9LUC - chains C and D of the 7 polymer chains in the assembly; structure by electron microscopy, 3.50 A resolution.

Chain C (and D):
Molecule: Flagellar motor protein MotA
Organism: Paenibacillus sp. TCA20
Notes: chain D of this document is another copy of the same molecule, construct and numbering; everything in this record applies to it too
UniProt: A0A069DFV9 (A0A069DFV9_9BACL); residues 1-246 here = UniProt positions 1-246
Amino-acid sequence (246 residues; row label = number of the first residue in the row):
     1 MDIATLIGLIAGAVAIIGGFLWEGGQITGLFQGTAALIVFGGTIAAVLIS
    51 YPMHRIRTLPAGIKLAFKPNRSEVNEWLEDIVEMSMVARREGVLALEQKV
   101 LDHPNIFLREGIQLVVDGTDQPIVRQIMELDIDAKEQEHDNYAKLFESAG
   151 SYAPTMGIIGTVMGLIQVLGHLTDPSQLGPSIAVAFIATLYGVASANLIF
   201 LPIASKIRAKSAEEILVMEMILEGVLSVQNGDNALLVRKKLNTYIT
Unresolved in the structure: 1-26 (chain D: fully traced)

How chain C and chain D interact:
Residue-residue contacts (63):
  Thr-34(C) / Gly-19(D)
  Thr-34(C) / Trp-22(D)
  Thr-34(C) / Glu-23(D)  hydrogen bond
  Leu-37(C) / Ala-15(D)
  Leu-37(C) / Gly-18(D)
  Leu-37(C) / Gly-19(D)
  Ile-38(C) / Ala-15(D)
  Ile-38(C) / Gly-19(D)
  Gly-41(C) / Ala-15(D)
  Gly-42(C) / Ala-15(D)
  Ala-45(C) / Gly-8(D)
  Ala-45(C) / Ala-11(D)
  Ala-45(C) / Gly-12(D)
  Ala-46(C) / Asn-197(D)
  Leu-48(C) / Ala-4(D)
  Leu-48(C) / Ile-7(D)  hydrophobic
  Leu-48(C) / Gly-8(D)
  Leu-48(C) / Lys-206(D)
  Ile-49(C) / Thr-5(D)
  Ile-49(C) / Gly-8(D)
  Ile-49(C) / Leu-9(D)  hydrophobic
  Ile-49(C) / Pro-202(D)  hydrophobic
  Ile-49(C) / Lys-206(D)  hydrogen bond (backbone-side chain)
  Ser-50(C) / Pro-202(D)
  Ser-50(C) / Ser-205(D)  hydrogen bond (backbone-side chain)
  Ser-50(C) / Lys-206(D)
  Tyr-51(C) / Ala-4(D)
  Tyr-51(C) / Ser-205(D)
  Tyr-51(C) / Lys-206(D)  hydrogen bond (backbone-side chain)
  Pro-52(C) / Lys-206(D)
  Met-53(C) / Ala-4(D)
  Met-53(C) / Ile-7(D)  hydrophobic
  His-54(C) / Asn-70(D)
  His-54(C) / Glu-213(D)  salt bridge
  Arg-55(C) / Ala-209(D)
  Glu-110(C) / Lys-239(D)
  Gln-126(C) / Lys-240(D)  hydrogen bond
  Ile-127(C) / Leu-236(D)  hydrophobic
  Leu-130(C) / Thr-243(D)
  Leu-130(C) / Tyr-244(D)
  Ala-134(C) / Thr-243(D)
  Tyr-152(C) / Asn-197(D)
  Tyr-152(C) / Leu-201(D)
  Tyr-152(C) / Pro-202(D)
  Thr-155(C) / Val-193(D)
  Thr-155(C) / Asn-197(D)
  Met-156(C) / Leu-198(D)  hydrophobic
  Ile-159(C) / Ile-16(D)  hydrophobic
  Ile-159(C) / Leu-190(D)  hydrophobic
  Ile-159(C) / Val-193(D)  hydrophobic
  Ile-159(C) / Ala-194(D)  hydrophobic
  Val-162(C) / Phe-186(D)
  Met-163(C) / Ile-16(D)
  Met-163(C) / Phe-20(D)  hydrophobic
  Met-163(C) / Glu-23(D)
  Met-163(C) / Leu-190(D)  hydrophobic
  Gly-164(C) / Glu-23(D)
  Ile-166(C) / Ala-183(D)
  Ile-166(C) / Ile-187(D)  hydrophobic
  Gln-167(C) / Gly-24(D)  hydrogen bond (side chain-backbone)
  Leu-169(C) / Gly-179(D)
  Leu-169(C) / Ile-182(D)  hydrophobic
  Leu-169(C) / Ala-183(D)  hydrophobic
Interface residues without a listed pair, chain C (34 interface residues in all): Gly-33, Asp-131, Ile-158, Leu-172
Interface residues without a listed pair, chain D (43 interface residues in all): Asp-2, Ile-3, Gly-25, Pro-180, Thr-189, Glu-223

In short:
34 residues of chain C face 43 of chain D across their interface, with 6 hydrogen bonds and 1 salt bridge.
Among the polar pairs are His-54(C)/Glu-213(D), Thr-34(C)/Glu-23(D) and Ile-49(C)/Lys-206(D).
Chain C and chain D are both Flagellar motor protein MotA (Paenibacillus sp. TCA20); the structure, The
chimeric flagellar motor complex between MotA1B1 from Paenibacillus sp. TCA20 and MotAB from E.coli, state
..., was determined by electron microscopy together with 9LU9 and 9LUB from the same study.
